2DG1 - chain A; structure by X-ray diffraction, 1.72 A resolution.

[Chain A]
Protein: DrP35
Organism: Staphylococcus aureus
Notes: EC 3.1.1.25
UniProt: Q9S0S3 (DRP35_STAAU); residues 3-325 here correspond to UniProt positions 2-324 (UniProt number = residue number - 1)
Chain sequence (333 residues; numbered 1 to 333; the number before each row is that of its first residue):
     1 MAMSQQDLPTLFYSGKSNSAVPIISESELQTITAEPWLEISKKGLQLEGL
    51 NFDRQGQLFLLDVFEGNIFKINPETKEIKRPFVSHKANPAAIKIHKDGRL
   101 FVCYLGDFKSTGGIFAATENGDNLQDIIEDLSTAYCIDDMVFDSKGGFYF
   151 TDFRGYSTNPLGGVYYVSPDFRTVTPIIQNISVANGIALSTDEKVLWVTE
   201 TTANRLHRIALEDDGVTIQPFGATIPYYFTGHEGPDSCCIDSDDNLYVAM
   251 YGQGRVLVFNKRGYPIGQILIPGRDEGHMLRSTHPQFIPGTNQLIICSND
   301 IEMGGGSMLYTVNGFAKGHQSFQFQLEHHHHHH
Disordered / not traced: 1-5, 327-333
Construct notes: cloning artifact (1-2); expression tag (326-333)
Metal / ion sites: Ca2+ site 1: Glu48, Asp138, Asn185, Asp236, Ser237; Ca2+ site 2: Ser110, Gly112, Asp130, Thr133, Tyr135

[In short]
Glu48, Asp138, Asn185, Asp236 and Ser237 form the Ca2+ site 1. Ser110, Gly112, Asp130, Thr133 and Tyr135
coordinate Ca2+ site 2.
Chain A is DrP35 (Staphylococcus aureus); the structure, Crystal structure of Drp35, a 35kDa drug responsive
protein from Staphylococcus aureus, complexed with Ca2+, was determined by X-ray diffraction (same publication
as 2DG0 and 2DSO).
